PDB entry 5XPW | X-ray diffraction, 2.00 A resolution | chain A

# Chain A
Protein: amphioxus IgVJ-C2
Organism: Branchiostoma floridae
UniProtKB: C3ZN36 (C3ZN36_BRAFL); residues 1-180 here correspond to UniProt positions 20-199 (UniProt number = residue number + 19)
Amino-acid sequence (180 residues; row label = number of the first residue in the row):
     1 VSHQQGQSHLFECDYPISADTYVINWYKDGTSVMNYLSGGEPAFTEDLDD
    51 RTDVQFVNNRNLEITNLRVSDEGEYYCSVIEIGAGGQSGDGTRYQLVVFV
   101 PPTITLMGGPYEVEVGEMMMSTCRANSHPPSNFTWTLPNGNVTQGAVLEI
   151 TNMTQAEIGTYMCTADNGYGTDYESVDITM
Disulfide bonds: C13-C77, C123-C163

# Summary
Chain A is amphioxus IgVJ-C2 (Branchiostoma floridae); the structure, Structure of amphioxus IgVJ-C2 molecule,
was determined by X-ray diffraction together with 5XPV from the same study.
